5BS2 - chains B and R of the 3 polymer chains in the assembly; structure by X-ray diffraction, 1.97 A resolution.

Chain B:
Protein: Ribulose bisphosphate carboxylase large chain, CrRbcX-IIa
From: Chlamydomonas reinhardtii
Notes: EC 4.1.1.39
Reference sequence: chimeric construct of P00877, A8HQH2: residues 25-36 from P00877 (RBL_CHLRE) positions 462-473 (UniProt number = residue number + 437); residues 44-156 from A8HQH2 positions 44-156 (same numbers)
Chain sequence (132 residues; row label = number of the first residue in the row):
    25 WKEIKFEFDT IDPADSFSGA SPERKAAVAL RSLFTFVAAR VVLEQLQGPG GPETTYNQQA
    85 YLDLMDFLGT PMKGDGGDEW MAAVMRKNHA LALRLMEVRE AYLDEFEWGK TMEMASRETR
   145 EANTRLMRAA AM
Not modelled in the structure: 25-43
Differences from the reference sequence: linker (37-43)

Chain R:
Protein: Ribulose bisphosphate carboxylase large chain
From: Chlamydomonas reinhardtii
Notes: EC 4.1.1.39
Reference sequence: P00877 (RBL_SYNP6); residues 462-467 here = UniProt positions 462-467
Chain sequence (6 residues; each row starts with the number of its first residue):
   462 WKEIKF

Chain B / chain R interface:
Pairs across the interface - 11 pairs, chain B then chain R:
  Ser56(B) with Phe467(R)
  Leu57(B) with Phe467(R)
  Phe60(B) with Ile465(R), hydrophobic; Lys466(R); Phe467(R), hydrophobic
  Arg64(B) with Ile465(R)
  Leu67(B) with Ile465(R), hydrophobic
  Met89(B) with Trp462(R); Lys463(R), hydrogen bond (backbone-side chain)
  Asp90(B) with Lys463(R)
  Gly93(B) with Lys463(R)
Other interface residues (no listed pair), chain B (13 interface residues in all): Ala53, Tyr85, Leu86, Leu92, Met96
From the paper, about this interface:
  - residue pairs: Trp462(R)-Tyr85(B), Trp462(R)-Met89(B), Lys463(R)-Asp90(B), Ile465(R)-Phe60(B) (hydrophobic contact), Ile465(R)-Arg64(B) (hydrophobic contact), Ile465(R)-Leu67(B) (hydrophobic contact), Ile465(R)-Leu92(B) (hydrophobic contact), Phe467(R)-Leu57(B) (hydrophobic contact), Phe467(R)-Phe60(B) (hydrophobic contact), Phe467(R)-Met96(B) (hydrophobic contact)

In short:
Chain B and chain R form an interface of 13 and 5 residues respectively, with 1 hydrogen bond. Its one
hydrogen-bonded contact is Met89(B)-Lys463(R). The authors report contacts between Trp462(R) and Tyr85(B),
Trp462(R) and Met89(B) and Lys463(R) and Asp90(B); hydrophobic contacts between Ile465(R) and Phe60(B),
Ile465(R) and Arg64(B) and Ile465(R) and Leu67(B) among others.
Chain B is Ribulose bisphosphate carboxylase large chain, CrRbcX-IIa and chain R is Ribulose bisphosphate
carboxylase large chain, both from Chlamydomonas reinhardtii; the structure, Crystal structure of RbcX-IIa
from Chlamydomonas reinhardtii in complex with RbcL C-terminal tail, was determined by X-ray diffraction,
deposited together with 5BS1.
